Entry 7LBN (X-ray diffraction, 1.76 A resolution); this record covers chains A and D.

[Chain A]
Name: 3C-like proteinase
Organism: Severe acute respiratory syndrome coronavirus 2
Notes: EC 3.4.22.69
Reference sequence: P0DTD1 (R1AB_SARS2); residues 1-306 here correspond to UniProt positions 3264-3569 (UniProt number = residue number + 3263)
Sequence (306 residues; row label = number of the first residue in the row):
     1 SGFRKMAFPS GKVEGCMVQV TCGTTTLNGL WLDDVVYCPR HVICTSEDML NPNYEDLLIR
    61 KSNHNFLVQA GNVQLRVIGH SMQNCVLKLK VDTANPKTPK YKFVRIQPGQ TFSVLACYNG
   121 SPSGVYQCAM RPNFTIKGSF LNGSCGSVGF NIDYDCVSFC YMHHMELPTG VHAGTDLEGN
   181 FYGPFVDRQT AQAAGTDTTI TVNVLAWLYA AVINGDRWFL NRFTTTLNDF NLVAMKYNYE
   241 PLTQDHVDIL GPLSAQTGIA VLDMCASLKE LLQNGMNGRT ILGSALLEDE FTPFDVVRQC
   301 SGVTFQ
Disordered / not traced: 302-306
From the paper describing this entry:
  - binding site for Calpain I Inhibitor (chain D): His-41, Gly-143, Cys-145, His-164, Met-165, Glu-166, Asp-187, Gln-189
  - catalytic residues: Gly-143, Cys-145
  - mutagenesis - C145A: abolished catalytic activity

[Chain D]
Name: Calpain I Inhibitor
Sequence (4 residues; row label = number of the first residue in the row):
     1 XLLX
Modified positions: ACE (acetyl group) at position 1; 2DO ((2S)-2-aminohexane-1,1-diol) at position 4

[Interface between chain A and chain D]
Contacting residue pairs - 18 pairs, chain A then chain D:
  His-41(A) / Leu-3(D)
  His-41(A) / 2DO_4(D)
  Phe-140(A) / 2DO_4(D)
  Leu-141(A) / 2DO_4(D)
  Asn-142(A) / 2DO_4(D)
  Gly-143(A) / 2DO_4(D)  hydrogen bond (backbone-backbone)
  Ser-144(A) / 2DO_4(D)
  Cys-145(A) / 2DO_4(D)  covalent bond
  His-164(A) / Leu-3(D)
  His-164(A) / 2DO_4(D)  hydrogen bond (backbone-backbone)
  Met-165(A) / ACE_1(D)
  Met-165(A) / Leu-2(D)
  Met-165(A) / Leu-3(D)  hydrophobic
  Glu-166(A) / ACE_1(D)
  Glu-166(A) / Leu-2(D)  hydrogen bond (backbone-backbone)
  Glu-166(A) / 2DO_4(D)
  Asp-187(A) / Leu-3(D)
  Gln-189(A) / ACE_1(D)
Other interface residues (no listed pair), chain A (17 interface residues in all): Tyr-54, His-163, Leu-167, Arg-188, Gln-192

[Summary]
The interface between chain A and chain D involves 17 residues on one side and 4 on the other; the contacts
include 1 covalent bond and 3 hydrogen bonds. Main-chain hydrogen bonds include Gly-143(A)/2DO_4(D),
His-164(A)/2DO_4(D) and Glu-166(A)/Leu-2(D). The paper reports catalytic residues Gly-143(A) and Cys-145(A);
C145A of chain A abolishes catalytic activity.
Chain A is 3C-like proteinase (Severe acute respiratory syndrome coronavirus 2) and chain D is Calpain I
Inhibitor; the structure, X-ray crystal structure of the SARS-CoV-2 main protease with Calpain I Inhibitor,
was determined by X-ray diffraction, deposited together with 7LKD and 7LKE.
